Entry 7QE2 (X-ray diffraction, 2.15 A resolution); this record covers chain A.

[Chain A]
Name: SN243
Amino-acid sequence (759 residues; row label = number of the first residue in the row):
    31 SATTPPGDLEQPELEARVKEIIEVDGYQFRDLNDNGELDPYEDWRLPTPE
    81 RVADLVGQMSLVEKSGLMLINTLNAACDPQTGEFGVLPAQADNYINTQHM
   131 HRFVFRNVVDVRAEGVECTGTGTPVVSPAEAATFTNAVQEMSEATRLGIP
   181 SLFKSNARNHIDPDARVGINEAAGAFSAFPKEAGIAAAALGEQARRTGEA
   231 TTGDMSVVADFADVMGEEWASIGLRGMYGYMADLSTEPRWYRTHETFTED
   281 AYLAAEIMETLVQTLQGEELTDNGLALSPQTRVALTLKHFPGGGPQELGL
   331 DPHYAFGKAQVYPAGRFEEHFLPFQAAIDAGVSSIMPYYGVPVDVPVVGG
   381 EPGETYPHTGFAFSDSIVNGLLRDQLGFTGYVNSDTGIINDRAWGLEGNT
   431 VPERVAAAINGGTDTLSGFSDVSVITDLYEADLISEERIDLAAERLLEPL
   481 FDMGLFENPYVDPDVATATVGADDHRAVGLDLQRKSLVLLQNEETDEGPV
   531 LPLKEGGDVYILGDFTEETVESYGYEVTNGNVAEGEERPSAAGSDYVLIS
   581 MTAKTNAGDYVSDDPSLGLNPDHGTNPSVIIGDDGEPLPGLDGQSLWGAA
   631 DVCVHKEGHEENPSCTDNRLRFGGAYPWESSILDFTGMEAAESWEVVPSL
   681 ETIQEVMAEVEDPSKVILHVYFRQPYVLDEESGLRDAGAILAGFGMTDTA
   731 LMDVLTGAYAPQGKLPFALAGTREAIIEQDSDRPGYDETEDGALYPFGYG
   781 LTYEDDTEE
Disordered / not traced: 31-39, 194-202, 786-789
Disulfide bonds: C107-C148, C633-C645
Bound ions: Zn2+ site 1 near D55 (its only coordinating residue here); Zn2+ site 2: D61, N63, N65, E67, D69, E72; Zn2+ site 3 near H129 (its only coordinating residue here); Zn2+ site 4: T266, Q759, D760, R763; Zn2+ site 5 near E289 (its only coordinating residue here); Zn2+ site 6: Q326, L330, G337, A339; Zn2+ site 7 near D492 (its only coordinating residue here); Zn2+ site 8 near H505 (its only coordinating residue here); Zn2+ site 9 near E556 (its only coordinating residue here); Zn2+ site 10: D602 (shared with 2 residues of chain B); Zn2+ site 11: H603, E672 (shared with 1 residue of chain B); Zn2+ site 12 near H639 (its only coordinating residue here); 1 more Zn2+ sites not listed
Small-molecule neighbours: beta-D-glucopyranuronic acid (BDP): R136, N186, Y258, R272, K318, H319, H333, M366, Y368, Y369, D415, T416, S447, F652
From the paper describing this entry:
  - catalytic residues: D331, H333, D415
  - binding site for beta-D-glucopyranuronic acid: R136, R272, K318, H319
  - specificity-determining residues: R136
  - mutagenesis - R136A (282-fold): decreased binding to pNP-beta-GlcA
  - conformationally variable residues: H333, Y369, R422
  - mutagenesis - D415A: abolished catalytic activity

[Overview]
Ligands of chain A: beta-D-glucopyranuronic acid. D61, N63, N65, E67, D69 and E72 form the Zn2+ site 2. The
Zn2+ site 4 is built by T266, Q759, D760 and R763. The paper reports catalytic residues D331, H333 and D415;
R136A reduces binding to pNP-beta-GlcA.
Chain A is SN243; the structure, Crystal structure of D-glucuronic acid bound to SN243, was determined by
X-ray diffraction, deposited together with 7QEE, 7QE1, 7QEF and 7QG4.
